Entry 8TG9 (electron microscopy, 3.08 A resolution); this record covers chains H and L of the 7 polymer chains in the assembly.

Chain H:
Name: REGN5381 Fab heavy chain
Organism: Mus musculus
Notes: antibody fragment or engineered binder
Amino-acid sequence (229 residues; row label = number of the first residue in the row):
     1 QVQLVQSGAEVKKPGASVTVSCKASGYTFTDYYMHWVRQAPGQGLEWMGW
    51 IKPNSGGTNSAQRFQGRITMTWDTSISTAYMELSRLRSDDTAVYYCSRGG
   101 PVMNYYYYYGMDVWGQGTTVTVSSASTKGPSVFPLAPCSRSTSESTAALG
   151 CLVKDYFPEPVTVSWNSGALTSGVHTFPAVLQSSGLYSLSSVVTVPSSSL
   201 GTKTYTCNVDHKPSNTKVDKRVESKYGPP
Unresolved in the structure: 1, 139-145, 223-229
Disulfides: Cys22-Cys96, Cys151-Cys207

Chain L:
Name: REGN5381 Fab light chain
Organism: Mus musculus
Notes: antibody fragment or engineered binder
Amino-acid sequence (213 residues; row label = number of the first residue in the row):
     1 NIQMTQSPSSLSASVGDRVTITCRASQSIDSYLNWYQQKPGKAPKLLIYV
    51 ASSLQSGVPSRFSGSGSGKDFTLTISSLQPEDFATYYCQQSYSIPTFGQG
   101 TRLEIKRTVAAPSVFIFPPSDEQLKSGTASVVCLLNNFYPREAKVQWKVD
   151 NALQSGNSQESVTEQDSKDSTYSLSSTLTLSKADYEKHKVYACEVTHQGL
   201 SSPVTKSFNRGEC
Disulfides: Cys23-Cys88, Cys133-Cys193
Small-molecule neighbours: N-acetylglucosamine (NAG; 2-acetamido-2-deoxy-beta-D-glucopyranose): Asp30, Ser31, Tyr32

Interface between chain H and chain L:
Disulfides between the chains: Cys138(H)-Cys213(L)
Contacting residue pairs (44; chain H residue first):
  Gln39(H) - Gln38(L)  hydrogen bond
  Leu45(H) - Phe97(L)  hydrophobic
  Trp47(H) - Ile94(L)  hydrophobic
  Trp47(H) - Pro95(L)
  Trp47(H) - Phe97(L)  hydrophobic
  Asn59(H) - Ile94(L)
  Tyr107(H) - Ser91(L)
  Tyr107(H) - Tyr92(L)
  Tyr108(H) - Tyr32(L)  hydrophobic
  Tyr108(H) - Asn34(L)
  Tyr108(H) - Ser91(L)  hydrogen bond (backbone-side chain)
  Gly110(H) - Asn34(L)
  Gly110(H) - Tyr36(L)
  Met111(H) - Tyr36(L)  hydrogen bond (backbone-side chain)
  Met111(H) - Leu46(L)
  Met111(H) - Gln89(L)
  Asp112(H) - Gln55(L)  hydrogen bond
  Trp114(H) - Tyr36(L)  hydrophobic
  Trp114(H) - Ala43(L)  hydrophobic
  Trp114(H) - Pro44(L)  hydrogen bond (side chain-backbone)
  Gly115(H) - Ala43(L)
  Phe133(H) - Glu122(L)
  Pro134(H) - Ser120(L)
  Pro134(H) - Glu122(L)
  Leu135(H) - Phe117(L)  hydrophobic
  Ala136(H) - Phe117(L)
  Cys138(H) - Pro118(L)  hydrophobic
  Cys138(H) - Glu212(L)  hydrogen bond
  Cys138(H) - Cys213(L)  disulfide
  Thr146(H) - Phe115(L)
  Ala147(H) - Phe115(L)
  Ala148(H) - Ile116(L)
  Leu152(H) - Gln123(L)
  His175(H) - Asn136(L)
  His175(H) - Ser173(L)  hydrogen bond
  Thr176(H) - Thr163(L)
  Phe177(H) - Ser161(L)
  Phe177(H) - Thr163(L)
  Phe177(H) - Ser173(L)
  Phe177(H) - Ser175(L)
  Pro178(H) - Val162(L)
  Val180(H) - Gln159(L)
  Gln182(H) - Gln159(L)
  Thr194(H) - Phe115(L)
Other interface residues (no listed pair), chain H (29 interface residues in all): Leu181, Val192
Other interface residues (no listed pair), chain L (37 interface residues in all): Tyr49, Tyr87, Leu134, Asn137, Glu160, Thr171, Leu174

Summary:
29 residues of chain H face 37 of chain L across their interface, with 1 disulfide bond and 7 hydrogen bonds.
Among the polar pairs are Gln39(H)-Gln38(L), Tyr108(H)-Ser91(L) and Met111(H)-Tyr36(L). Chain L binds
N-acetylglucosamine.
Here chain H is REGN5381 Fab heavy chain and chain L is REGN5381 Fab light chain, both from Mus musculus.
Entry 8TG9 (Complex of NPR1 ectodomain with ANP plus an allosteric activating antibody, REGN5381) was
determined by electron microscopy, deposited together with 8TGA.
